PDB entry 6M44 | X-ray diffraction, 3.81 A resolution | chains I and R of the 18 polymer chains in the assembly

Chain I:
Molecule: 355-nt DNA strand
Organism: other sequences
Sequence (355 nucleotides; row label = number of the first residue in the row):
     1 CGCTGACGAAAAAAAAAACGCATCCCGGTGCCGAGGCCGCTCAATTGGTC
    51 GTAGACAGCTCTAGCACCGCTTAAACGCACGTACGCGCTGTCTACCGCGT
   101 TTTAACCGCCACTAGAAGCGCTTACTAGTCTCCAGGCACGTGTGAGACCG
   151 GCACATGAAAAAAAAAATGCATGCTCGAGTATGAAAAAAAAAATCGCATC
   201 CCGGTGCCGAGGCCGCTCAATTGGTCGTAGACAGCTCTAGCACCGCTTAA
   251 ACGCACGTACGCGCTGTCTACCGCGTTTTAACCGCCACTAGAAGCGCTTA
   301 CTAGTCTCCAGGCACGTGTGAGACCGGCACATGAAAAAAAAAACGTCAGC
   351 GGTAC
Ion coordination: Ca2+ near DG136 (its only coordinating residue here)

Chain R:
Molecule: Histone H2B type 1-J
Organism: Homo sapiens
UniProt: P06899 (H2B1J_HUMAN); residues 0-125 here correspond to UniProt positions 1-126 (UniProt number = residue number + 1)
Chain sequence (126 residues; row label = number of the first residue in the row; numbering starts at 0):
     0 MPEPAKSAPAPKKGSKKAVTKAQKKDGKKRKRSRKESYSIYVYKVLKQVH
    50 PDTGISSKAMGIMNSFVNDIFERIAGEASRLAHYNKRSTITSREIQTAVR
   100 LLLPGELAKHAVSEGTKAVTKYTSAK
Unresolved in the structure: 0-29
Curated features (UniProtKB/Swiss-Prot):
  - modified residue: Pro-1 (N-acetylproline), Glu-2 (ADP-ribosyl glutamic acid), Lys-5 (N6-(2-hydroxyisobutyryl)lysine), Ser-6 (ADP-ribosylserine), Lys-11 (N6-(beta-hydroxybutyryl)lysine), Lys-12 (N6-(2-hydroxyisobutyryl)lysine), Ser-14 (Phosphoserine), Lys-15 (N6-acetyllysine), Lys-16 (N6-(beta-hydroxybutyryl)lysine), Lys-20 (N6-(2-hydroxyisobutyryl)lysine), Lys-23 (N6-(2-hydroxyisobutyryl)lysine), Lys-24 (N6-(2-hydroxyisobutyryl)lysine), Lys-34 (N6-(2-hydroxyisobutyryl)lysine), Glu-35 (PolyADP-ribosyl glutamic acid), Ser-36 (Phosphoserine), Lys-43 (N6-(2-hydroxyisobutyryl)lysine), Lys-46 (N6-(2-hydroxyisobutyryl)lysine), Lys-57 (N6,N6-dimethyllysine), Arg-79 (Dimethylated arginine), Lys-85 (N6,N6,N6-trimethyllysine) and 6 more in UniProt
  - glycosylation: Ser-112 (O-linked (GlcNAc) serine)
  - cross-link (Glycyl lysine isopeptide (Lys-Gly)): Lys-5 (interchain with G-Cter in SUMO2), Lys-20 (interchain with G-Cter in SUMO2), Lys-34 (interchain with G-Cter in ubiquitin), Lys-120 (interchain with G-Cter in ubiquitin)

How chain I and chain R interact:
Residue-residue contacts (16; chain I residue first):
  DC61(I) with Lys-30(R), salt bridge to the phosphate
  DT62(I) with Arg-31(R), phosphate contact
  DA63(I) with Arg-31(R), salt bridge to the phosphate
  DG136(I) with Arg-33(R), base contact; Ile-39(R), phosphate contact; Tyr-40(R), hydrogen bond to the phosphate; Lys-43(R), salt bridge to the phosphate
  DC137(I) with Arg-33(R), hydrogen bond to the sugar; Lys-34(R), phosphate contact; Glu-35(R), phosphate contact; Ser-36(R), hydrogen bond to the phosphate
  DA138(I) with Lys-30(R), hydrogen bond to the phosphate; Arg-31(R), phosphate contact; Arg-33(R), hydrogen bond to the phosphate; Lys-34(R), hydrogen bond to the phosphate
  DC139(I) with Lys-30(R), hydrogen bond to the phosphate
Interface residues without a listed pair, chain I (10 interface residues in all): DT60, DT126, DG135
Interface residues without a listed pair, chain R (10 interface residues in all): Thr-88

In short:
The chain I/chain R interface involves 10 residues from each chain; the contacts include 7 hydrogen bonds and
3 salt bridges. Polar contacts include DC137(I)/Arg-33(R), DG136(I)/Tyr-40(R) and DC137(I)/Ser-36(R).
Here chain I is a 355-nt DNA strand (other sequences) and chain R is Histone H2B type 1-J (Homo sapiens).
Entry 6M44 (355 bp di-nucleosome harboring cohesive DNA termini (high cryoprotectant)) was determined by X-ray
diffraction together with 6LA8, 6LA9 and 6M3V from the same study.
